8FDT - chains A and B of the 3 polymer chains in the assembly; structure by electron microscopy, 3.20 A resolution.

# Chain A
Protein: Cytoplasmic dynein 1 heavy chain 1, Serine--tRNA ligase
Organism: Homo sapiens
Notes: EC 6.1.1.11
Reference sequence: chimeric construct of Q14204, Q5SJX7: residues 3-1822 from Q14204 (DYHC1_HUMAN) positions 1458-3277 (UniProt number = residue number + 1455); residues 1823-1889 from Q5SJX7 positions 30-96 (UniProt number = residue number - 1793); residues 1890-3124 from Q14204 (DYHC1_HUMAN) positions 3412-4646 (UniProt number = residue number + 1522)
Chain sequence (3126 residues; each row starts with the number of its first residue):
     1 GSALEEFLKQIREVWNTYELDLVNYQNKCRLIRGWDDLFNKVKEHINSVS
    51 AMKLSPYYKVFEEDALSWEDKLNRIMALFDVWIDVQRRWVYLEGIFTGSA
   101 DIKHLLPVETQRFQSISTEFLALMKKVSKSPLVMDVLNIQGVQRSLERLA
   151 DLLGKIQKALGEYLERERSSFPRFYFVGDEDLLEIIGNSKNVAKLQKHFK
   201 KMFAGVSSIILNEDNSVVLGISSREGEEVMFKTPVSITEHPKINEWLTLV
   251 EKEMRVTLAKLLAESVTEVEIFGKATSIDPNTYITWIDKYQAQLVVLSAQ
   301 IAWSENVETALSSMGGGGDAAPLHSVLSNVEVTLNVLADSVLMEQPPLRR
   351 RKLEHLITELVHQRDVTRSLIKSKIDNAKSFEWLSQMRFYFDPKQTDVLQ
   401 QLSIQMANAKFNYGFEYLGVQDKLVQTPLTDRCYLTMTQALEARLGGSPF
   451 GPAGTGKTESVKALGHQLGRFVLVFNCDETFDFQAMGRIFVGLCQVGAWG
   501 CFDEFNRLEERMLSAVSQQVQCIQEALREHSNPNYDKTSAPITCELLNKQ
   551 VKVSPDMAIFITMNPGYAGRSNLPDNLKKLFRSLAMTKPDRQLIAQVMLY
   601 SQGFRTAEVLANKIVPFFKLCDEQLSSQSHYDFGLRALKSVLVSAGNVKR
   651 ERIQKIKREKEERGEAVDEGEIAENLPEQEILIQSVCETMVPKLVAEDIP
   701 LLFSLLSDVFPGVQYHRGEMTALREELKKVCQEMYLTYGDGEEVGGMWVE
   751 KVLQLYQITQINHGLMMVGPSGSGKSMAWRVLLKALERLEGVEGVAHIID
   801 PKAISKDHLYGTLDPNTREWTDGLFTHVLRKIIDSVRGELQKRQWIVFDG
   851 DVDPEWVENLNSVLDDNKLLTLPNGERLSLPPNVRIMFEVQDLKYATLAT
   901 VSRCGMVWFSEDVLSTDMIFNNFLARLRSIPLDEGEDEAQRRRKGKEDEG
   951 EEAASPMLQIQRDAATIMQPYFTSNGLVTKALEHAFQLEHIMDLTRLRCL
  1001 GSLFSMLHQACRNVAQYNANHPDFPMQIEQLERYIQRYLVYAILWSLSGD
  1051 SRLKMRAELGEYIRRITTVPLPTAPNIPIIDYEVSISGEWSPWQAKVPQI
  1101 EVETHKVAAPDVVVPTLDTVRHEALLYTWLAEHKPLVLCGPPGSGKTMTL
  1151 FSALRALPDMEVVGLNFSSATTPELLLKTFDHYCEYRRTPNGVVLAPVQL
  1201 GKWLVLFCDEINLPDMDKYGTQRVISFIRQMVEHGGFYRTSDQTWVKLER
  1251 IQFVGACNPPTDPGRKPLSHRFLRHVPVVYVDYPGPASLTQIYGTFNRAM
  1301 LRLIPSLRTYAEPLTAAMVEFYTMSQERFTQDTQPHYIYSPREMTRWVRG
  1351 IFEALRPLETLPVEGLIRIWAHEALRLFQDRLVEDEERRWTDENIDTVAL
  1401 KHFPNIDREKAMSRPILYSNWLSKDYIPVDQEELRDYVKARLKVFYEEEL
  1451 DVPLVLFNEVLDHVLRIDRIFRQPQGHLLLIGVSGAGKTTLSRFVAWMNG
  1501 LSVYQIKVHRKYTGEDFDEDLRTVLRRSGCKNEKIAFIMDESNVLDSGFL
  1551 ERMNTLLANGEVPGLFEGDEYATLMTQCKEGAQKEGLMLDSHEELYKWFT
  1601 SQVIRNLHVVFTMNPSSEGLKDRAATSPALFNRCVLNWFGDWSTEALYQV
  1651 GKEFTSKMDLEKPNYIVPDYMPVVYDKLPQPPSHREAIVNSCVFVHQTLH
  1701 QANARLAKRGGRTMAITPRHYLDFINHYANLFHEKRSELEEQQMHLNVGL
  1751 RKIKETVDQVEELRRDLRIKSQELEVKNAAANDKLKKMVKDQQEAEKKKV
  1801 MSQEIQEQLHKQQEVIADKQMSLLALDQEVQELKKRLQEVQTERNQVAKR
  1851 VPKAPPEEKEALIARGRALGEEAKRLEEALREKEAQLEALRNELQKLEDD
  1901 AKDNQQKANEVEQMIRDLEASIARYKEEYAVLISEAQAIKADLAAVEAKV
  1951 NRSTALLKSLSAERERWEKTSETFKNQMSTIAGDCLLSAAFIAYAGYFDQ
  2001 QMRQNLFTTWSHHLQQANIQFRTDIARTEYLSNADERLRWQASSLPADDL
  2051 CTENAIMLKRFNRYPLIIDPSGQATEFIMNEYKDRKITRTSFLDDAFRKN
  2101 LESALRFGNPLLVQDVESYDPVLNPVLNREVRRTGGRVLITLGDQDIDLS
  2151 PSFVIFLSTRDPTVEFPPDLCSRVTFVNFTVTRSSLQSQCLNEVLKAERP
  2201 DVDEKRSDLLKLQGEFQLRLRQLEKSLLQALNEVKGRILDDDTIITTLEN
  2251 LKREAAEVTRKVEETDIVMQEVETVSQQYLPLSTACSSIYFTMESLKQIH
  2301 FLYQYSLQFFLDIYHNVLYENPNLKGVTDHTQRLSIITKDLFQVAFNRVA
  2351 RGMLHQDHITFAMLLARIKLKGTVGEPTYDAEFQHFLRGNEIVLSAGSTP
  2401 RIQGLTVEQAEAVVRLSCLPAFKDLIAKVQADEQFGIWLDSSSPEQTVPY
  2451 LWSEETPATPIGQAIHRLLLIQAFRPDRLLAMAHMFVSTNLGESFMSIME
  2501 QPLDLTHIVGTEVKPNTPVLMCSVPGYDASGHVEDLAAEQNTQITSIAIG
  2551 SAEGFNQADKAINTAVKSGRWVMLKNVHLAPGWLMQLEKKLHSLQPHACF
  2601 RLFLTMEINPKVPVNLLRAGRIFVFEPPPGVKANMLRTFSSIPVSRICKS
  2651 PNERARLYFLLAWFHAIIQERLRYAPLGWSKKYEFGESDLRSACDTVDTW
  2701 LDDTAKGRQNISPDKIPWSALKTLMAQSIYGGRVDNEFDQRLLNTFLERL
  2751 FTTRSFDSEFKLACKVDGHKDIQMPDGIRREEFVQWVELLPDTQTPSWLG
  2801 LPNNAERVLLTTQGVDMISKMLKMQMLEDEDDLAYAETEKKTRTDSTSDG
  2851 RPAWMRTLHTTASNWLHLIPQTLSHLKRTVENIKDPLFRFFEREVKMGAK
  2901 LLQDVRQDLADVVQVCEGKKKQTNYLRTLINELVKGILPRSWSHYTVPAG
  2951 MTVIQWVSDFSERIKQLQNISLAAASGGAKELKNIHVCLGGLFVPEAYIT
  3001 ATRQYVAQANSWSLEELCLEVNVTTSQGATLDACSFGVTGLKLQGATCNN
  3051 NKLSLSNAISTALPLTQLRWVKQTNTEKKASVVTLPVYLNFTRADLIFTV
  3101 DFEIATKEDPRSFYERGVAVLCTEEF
Unresolved in the structure: 1-87, 115-151, 533-540, 660-671, 933-954, 1766-1948, 2826-2852, 3025-3035, 3124-3126
Construct notes: expression tag (1-2, 3125-3126)
Small-molecule neighbours:
  - ADP (adenosine-5'-diphosphate), molecule 1: Leu-424, Val-425, Thr-427, Thr-430, Ala-453, Gly-454, Thr-455, Gly-456, Lys-457, Thr-458, Glu-459, Ile-594, Met-598, Leu-635, Arg-636, Lys-639, Asp-865, Asp-866
  - ADP, molecule 2: Val-1112, Val-1113, Val-1114, Thr-1119, Pro-1141, Pro-1142, Gly-1143, Ser-1144, Gly-1145, Lys-1146, Thr-1147, Met-1148, Pro-1284, Ile-1292, Tyr-1293, Phe-1296, Pro-1341, Arg-1342, Thr-1345
  - ADP, molecule 3: Val-1452, Pro-1453, Leu-1454, Val-1455, Phe-1457, Val-1460, Val-1483, Ser-1484, Gly-1485, Ala-1486, Gly-1487, Lys-1488, Thr-1489, Thr-1490, Trp-1642, Arg-1719, Leu-1722, Asn-2128, Arg-2173
  - ATP (adenosine-5'-triphosphate): Leu-736, Thr-737, Trp-748, Pro-770, Ser-771, Gly-772, Ser-773, Gly-774, Lys-775, Ser-776, Met-777, Asp-849, Glu-889, Leu-914, Met-918, Ile-919, Asn-922, Leu-997, Arg-1229, Glu-1233, Arg-1271, Arg-1274
  - vanadate (VO4): Ala-453, Gly-454, Lys-457, Thr-458, Asp-503, Glu-504, Asn-564, Arg-636, Asn-861, Asp-865, Ala-899, Arg-903
UniProt features mapped onto this chain:
  - binding site (ATP): Gly-451 to Thr-458, Gly-769 to Ser-776, Gly-1140 to Thr-1147, Gly-1482 to Thr-1489
  - modified residue: Lys-1958 (N6-acetyllysine), Ser-2640 (Phosphoserine), Lys-2761 (N6-acetyllysine), Thr-2844 (Phosphothreonine), Ser-2846 (Phosphoserine)
From the paper describing this entry:
  - conformationally variable residues (helix shift, loop rearrangement, order/disorder transition): Asn-1420 to Asp-1425, Gln-1431 to Glu-1448, Ser-1656 to Ser-1683
  - mutagenesis - K1424A: decreased binding to Platelet-activating factor acetylhydrolase IB subunit beta (chain B) (from molecular simulation)

# Chain B
Protein: Platelet-activating factor acetylhydrolase IB subunit beta
Organism: Homo sapiens
Reference sequence: P43034 (LIS1_HUMAN); residues 3-411 here correspond to UniProt positions 2-410 (UniProt number = residue number - 1)
Chain sequence (598 residues; numbered 1 to 598; the number before each row is that of its first residue):
     1 GSVLSQRQRDELNRAIADYLRSNGYEEAYSVFKKEAELDVNEELDKKYAG
    51 LLEKKWTSVIRLQKKVMELESKLNEAKEEFTSGGPLGQKRDPKEWIPRPP
   101 EKYALSGHRSPVTRVIFHPVFSVMVSASEDATIKVWDYETGDFERTLKGH
   151 TDSVQDISFDHSGKLLASCSADMTIKLWDFQGFECIRTMHGHDHNVSSVA
   201 IMPNGDHIVSASRDKTIKMWEVQTGYCVKTFTGHREWVRMVRPNQDGTLI
   251 ASCSNDQTVRVWVVATKECKAELREHEHVVECISWAPESSYSSISEATGS
   301 ETKKSGKPGPFLLSGSRDKTIKMWDVSTGMCLMTLVGHDNWVRGVLFHSG
   351 GKFILSCADDKTLRVWDYKNKRCMKTLNAHEHFVTSLDFHKTAPYVVTGS
   401 VDQTVKVWECRGAGAGADKDCEMKRTTLDSPLGKLELSGCEQGLHRIIFL
   451 GKGTSAADAVEVPAPAAVLGGPEPLMQATAWLNAYFHQPEAIEEFPVPAL
   501 HHPVFQQESFTRQVLWKLLKVVKFGEVISYSHLAALAGNPAATAAVKTAL
   551 SGNPVPILIPCHRVVQGDLDVGGYEGGLAVKEWLLAHEGHRLGKPGLG
Unresolved in the structure: 1-95, 412-598
Construct notes: expression tag (1-2)
UniProt features mapped onto this chain:
  - region: Phe-389 to Arg-411 (Interaction with NDEL1)
  - modified residue: Lys-54 (N6-acetyllysine), Ser-110 (Phosphoserine)
From the paper describing this entry:
  - disease-associated variants - M173T, R239H, D339G, F383L: decreased binding to Cytoplasmic dynein 1 heavy chain 1, Serine--tRNA ligase (chain A) (from molecular simulation)

# How chain A and chain B interact
Pairs across the interface (16; chain A residue first):
  Lys-1657(A) with Glu-184(B); Cys-185(B)
  Asp-1659(A) with Ile-186(B); Arg-187(B); Thr-188(B), hydrogen bond (side chain-backbone)
  Glu-1661(A) with Arg-187(B); Thr-224(B)
  His-1733(A) with Glu-184(B), salt bridge
  Glu-1740(A) with Thr-151(B), hydrogen bond
  Met-1744(A) with Asp-130(B); Ala-131(B), hydrophobic; Thr-151(B)
  Asn-1747(A) with Thr-151(B)
  Arg-1751(A) with Asp-152(B), salt bridge
  Glu-2233(A) with Arg-109(B), salt bridge
  Lys-2235(A) with Arg-109(B)
Also at the interface, not in a pair above, chain A (13 interface residues in all): Ser-1737, Gln-1743, Lys-1975
Also at the interface, not in a pair above, chain B (16 interface residues in all): Ser-110, Lys-148, Gly-149, Ser-153, His-190
From the paper, about this interface:
  - interface residues, chain A: Ser-1656(A)

# Summary
Chain A and chain B form an interface of 13 and 16 residues respectively, with 2 hydrogen bonds and 3 salt
bridges. Polar contacts include His-1733(A)/Glu-184(B), Arg-1751(A)/Asp-152(B) and Glu-2233(A)/Arg-109(B).
From the paper: M173T, R239H and D339G of chain B, among others, reduce binding to Cytoplasmic dynein 1 heavy
chain 1, Serine--tRNA ligase (chain A); the interface residue Ser-1656(A); 5 substitutions were tested in all.
Here chain A is Cytoplasmic dynein 1 heavy chain 1, Serine--tRNA ligase and chain B is Platelet-activating
factor acetylhydrolase IB subunit beta, both from Homo sapiens. Entry 8FDT (Engineered human dynein motor
domain in the microtubule-unbound state with LIS1 complex in the buffer containing ...) was determined by
electron microscopy, deposited together with 8FCY, 8FD6 and 8FDU.
